PDB entry 6EW0 | electron microscopy, 3.80 A resolution | chains F and B of the 12 polymer chains in the assembly

# Chain F (and B)
Molecule: Tubulin beta chain
Organism: Sus scrofa
Notes: chain B of this document is another copy of the same molecule, construct and numbering; everything in this record applies to it too
UniProt: P02554 (TBB_PIG); numbering as in UniProt (aligned over 1-445)
Amino-acid sequence (445 residues; each row starts with the number of its first residue):
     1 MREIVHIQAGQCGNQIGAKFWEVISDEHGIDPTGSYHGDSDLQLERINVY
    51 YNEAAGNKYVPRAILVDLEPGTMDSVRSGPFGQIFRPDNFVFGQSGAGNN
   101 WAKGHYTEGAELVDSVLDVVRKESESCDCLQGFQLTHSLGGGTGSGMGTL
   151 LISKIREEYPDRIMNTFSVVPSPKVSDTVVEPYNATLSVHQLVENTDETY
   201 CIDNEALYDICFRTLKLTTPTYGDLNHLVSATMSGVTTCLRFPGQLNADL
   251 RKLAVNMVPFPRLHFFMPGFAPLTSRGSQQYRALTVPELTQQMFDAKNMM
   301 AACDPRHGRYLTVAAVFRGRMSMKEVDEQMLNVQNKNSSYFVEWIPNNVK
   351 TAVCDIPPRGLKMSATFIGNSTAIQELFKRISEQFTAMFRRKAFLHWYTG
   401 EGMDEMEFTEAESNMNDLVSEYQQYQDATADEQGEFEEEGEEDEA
Not modelled in the structure: 430-445
Residues lining bound ligands:
  - GDP (guanosine-5'-diphosphate): Gly10, Gln11, Cys12, Gln15, Ala97, Ser138, Gly141, Gly142, Thr143, Gly144, Asp177, Thr178, Asn204, Tyr222, Asn226
  - GTP (guanosine-5'-triphosphate): Gln245, Leu246, Lys252
  - taxol (TA1): Glu22, Val23, Asp26, Glu27, Leu215, Leu217, Asp224, His227, Leu228, Ala231, Ser234, Phe270, Pro272, Leu273, Thr274, Ser275, Arg276, Gln279, Arg318, Pro358, Arg359, Gly360, Leu361
UniProt features mapped onto this chain:
  - motif: Met1 to Ile4 (MREI motif)
  - binding site (GTP): Gln11, Glu69, Ser138, Gly142, Thr143, Gly144, Asn204, Asn226
  - binding site (Mg(2+)): Glu69
  - modified residue: Ser40 (Phosphoserine), Lys58 (N6-acetyllysine), Ser172 (Phosphoserine), Thr285 (Phosphothreonine), Thr290 (Phosphothreonine), Arg318 (Omega-N-methylarginine), Glu438 (5-glutamyl polyglutamate)
  - cross-link (Glycyl lysine isopeptide (Lys-Gly)): Lys58 (interchain with G-Cter in ubiquitin), Lys324 (interchain with G-Cter in ubiquitin)

# How chain F and chain B interact
Contacting residue pairs (12):
  Gln280(F) with Ala54(B); Lys58(B), hydrogen bond
  Tyr281(F) with Val60(B), hydrophobic; Gln83(B), hydrogen bond (side chain-backbone); Ile84(B); Phe85(B); Arg86(B), hydrogen bond (backbone-side chain); Pro87(B)
  Arg282(F) with Arg86(B)
  Ala283(F) with Glu53(B); Ala55(B)
  Lys336(F) with Glu125(B), salt bridge
Also at the interface, not in a pair above, chain F (7 interface residues in all): Ser278, Leu284

# In short
7 residues of chain F face 11 of chain B across their interface; the contacts include 3 hydrogen bonds and 1
salt bridge. Polar contacts include Lys336(F)-Glu125(B), Gln280(F)-Lys58(B) and Tyr281(F)-Gln83(B). Chain F
binds GDP, taxol and GTP.
Chain F and chain B are both Tubulin beta chain (Sus scrofa); the structure, Cryo-EM structure of
GDP-microtubule co-polymerised with doublecortin and supplemented with Taxol, was determined by electron
microscopy together with 6EVX, 6EVW, 6EVY and 6EVZ from the same study.
